1FFX - chains B and E of the 5 polymer chains in the assembly; structure by X-ray diffraction, 3.95 A resolution.

Chain B:
Molecule: Protein (tubulin)
From: Bos taurus
UniProt: P02554 (TBB_PIG); the author numbering skips numbers that UniProt does not, so the offset changes along the chain: 1-31 = UniProt 1-31; 34-360 = UniProt 32-358; 369-455 = UniProt 359-445
Sequence (445 residues; each row starts with the number of its first residue; note: 10 numbers in that range are skipped by the numbering (no residue carries them; nothing is unmodelled there)):
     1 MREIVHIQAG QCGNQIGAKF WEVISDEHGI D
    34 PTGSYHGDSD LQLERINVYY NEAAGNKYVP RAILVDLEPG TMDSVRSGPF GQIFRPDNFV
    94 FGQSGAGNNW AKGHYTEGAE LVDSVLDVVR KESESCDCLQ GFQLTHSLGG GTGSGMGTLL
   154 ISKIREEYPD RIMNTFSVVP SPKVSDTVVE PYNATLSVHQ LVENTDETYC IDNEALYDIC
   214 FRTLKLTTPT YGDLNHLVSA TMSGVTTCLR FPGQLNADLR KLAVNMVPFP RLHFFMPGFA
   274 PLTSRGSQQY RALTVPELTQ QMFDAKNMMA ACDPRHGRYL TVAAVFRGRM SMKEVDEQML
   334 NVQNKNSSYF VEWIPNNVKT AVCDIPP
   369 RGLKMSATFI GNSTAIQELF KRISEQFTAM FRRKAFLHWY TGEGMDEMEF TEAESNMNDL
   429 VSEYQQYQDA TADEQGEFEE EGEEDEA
Unresolved in the structure: 34-50, 438-455
Ligand contacts: GDP (guanosine-5'-diphosphate): Gly10, Gln11, Cys12, Gly13, Gln15, Ile16, Ser140, Leu141, Gly142, Gly143, Gly144, Thr145, Gly146, Ser147, Val171, Pro173, Ser178, Val182, Asn206, Leu209, Tyr224, Leu227, Asn228, Val231

Chain E:
Molecule: Protein (STATHMIN-like domain of RB3)
From: Rattus norvegicus
Sequence (91 residues; numbered 1 to 91; the number before each row is that of its first residue; X marks 91 residues of unknown identity (built as UNK)):
     1 XXXXXXXXXX XXXXXXXXXX XXXXXXXXXX XXXXXXXXXX XXXXXXXXXX XXXXXXXXXX
    61 XXXXXXXXXX XXXXXXXXXX XXXXXXXXXX X

How chain B and chain E interact:
Chain B residues in contact with chain E, 6 residues: Tyr108, Glu159, Gly410, Glu411, Gly412, Glu417

Summary:
No residue of chain B is in contact with chain E. Bound to chain B: GDP.
Chain B is Protein (tubulin) (Bos taurus) and chain E is Protein (STATHMIN-like domain of RB3) (Rattus
norvegicus); the structure, Tubulin:stathmin-like domain complex, was determined by X-ray diffraction.
